6CHG - chains C and D of the 7 polymer chains in the assembly; structure by X-ray diffraction, 2.98 A resolution.

Chain C:
Name: Histone-lysine N-methyltransferase, H3 lysine-4 specific
Source organism: Kluyveromyces lactis (strain ATCC 8585 / CBS 2359 / DSM 70799 / NBRC 1267 / NRRL Y-1140 / WM37)
Notes: EC 2.1.1.43
Reference sequence: Q6CIT4 (SET1_KLULA); residue numbers follow UniProt; this construct covers 848-1000
Sequence (153 residues; row label = number of the first residue in the row):
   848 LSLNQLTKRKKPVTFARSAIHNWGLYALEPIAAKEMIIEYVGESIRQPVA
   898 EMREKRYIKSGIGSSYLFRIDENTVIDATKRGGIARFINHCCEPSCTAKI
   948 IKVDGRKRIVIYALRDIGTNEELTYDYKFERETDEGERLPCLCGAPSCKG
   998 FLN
Disordered / not traced: 977-986
Metal / ion sites: Zn2+: Cys-939, Cys-988, Cys-990
Ligand contacts: S-adenosylmethionine (SAM): Ile-867, His-868, Asn-869, Trp-870, Gly-910, Ser-911, Ser-912, Tyr-913, Arg-933, Phe-934, Ile-935, Asn-936, His-937, Tyr-974, Cys-988, Leu-989
From the paper describing this entry:
  - catalytic residues: Tyr-913, Arg-933 (citing earlier work)

Chain D:
Name: KLLA0A08800p
Source organism: Kluyveromyces lactis (strain ATCC 8585 / CBS 2359 / DSM 70799 / NBRC 1267 / NRRL Y-1140 / WM37)
Reference sequence: Q6CXF3 (Q6CXF3_KLULA); numbering as in UniProt (aligned over 1-439)
Sequence (439 residues; row label = number of the first residue in the row):
     1 MANLLLQDPFGVLKEYPEKLTHTLEVPVAAVCVKFSPRGDYLAVGCSNGA
    51 IIIYDMDSLKPIAMLGTHSGAHTRSVQSVCWSNDGRYLWSSGRDWYAKLW
   101 DMTQPTKCFQQYKFDGPLWSCHVVRWNVCIVTVVEEPTAYVLTLTDRQNA
   151 FHCFPLLEQDQDISGHGYTLVACPHPTIESIIITGTSKGWINAFQLDLES
   201 GFEDKIRCCYEEKIANANIKQIIISPSGTRIAINGSDRTIRQYQLIVEDN
   251 ESEGGSSHSVSIELEHKYQDIINRLQWNTIFFSNHSGEYLVASAHGSSAH
   301 DLYLWETSSGSLVRVLEGADEELLDIDWNFYSMRIASNGFESGWVYMWSI
   351 VIPPKWSALAPDFEEVEENIDYQEKENEFDIMDDDNNLQAMTEAEEIAID
   401 LCTPEKYDVRGNDISMPSFVIPIDYEGVIIQQHWAHQEQ
Disordered / not traced: 1, 199-202, 249-257, 382-394, 436-439
From the paper describing this entry:
  - specificity-determining residues: Asp-362 (proposed by the authors, not directly observed)

Interface between chain C and chain D:
Pairs across the interface - 47 pairs, chain C then chain D:
  Lys-855(C) / Glu-367(D)
  Lys-858(C) / Glu-367(D)  salt bridge
  Thr-861(C) / Pro-354(D)
  Phe-862(C) / Pro-354(D)
  Phe-862(C) / Trp-356(D)
  Trp-870(C) / Leu-359(D)
  Glu-886(C) / Glu-368(D)
  Glu-886(C) / Asn-369(D)
  Val-888(C) / Val-366(D)
  Val-888(C) / Glu-367(D)
  Val-888(C) / Glu-368(D)
  Val-888(C) / Asn-369(D)
  Gly-889(C) / Asn-369(D)  hydrogen bond (backbone-side chain)
  Gly-889(C) / Ile-370(D)  hydrogen bond (backbone-backbone)
  Glu-890(C) / Ile-370(D)
  Glu-890(C) / Tyr-372(D)
  Ser-891(C) / Ile-370(D)  hydrogen bond (backbone-backbone)
  Ser-891(C) / Asp-371(D)
  Ser-891(C) / Tyr-372(D)  hydrogen bond (backbone-backbone)
  Ile-892(C) / Tyr-372(D)  hydrophobic
  Arg-893(C) / Glu-374(D)  salt bridge
  Arg-893(C) / Phe-379(D)
  Pro-895(C) / Phe-379(D)  hydrophobic
  Val-896(C) / Glu-374(D)
  Val-896(C) / Glu-378(D)
  Val-896(C) / Phe-379(D)  hydrophobic
  Met-899(C) / Glu-378(D)
  Met-899(C) / Phe-379(D)  hydrophobic
  Arg-900(C) / Tyr-372(D)
  Ile-923(C) / Asn-369(D)
  Thr-926(C) / Phe-363(D)
  Lys-927(C) / Trp-356(D)
  Lys-927(C) / Asp-362(D)  salt bridge
  Lys-927(C) / Phe-363(D)
  Lys-927(C) / Glu-364(D)  hydrogen bond (backbone-backbone)
  Arg-928(C) / Glu-364(D)  salt bridge
  Gly-929(C) / Trp-356(D)
  Gly-929(C) / Glu-364(D)  hydrogen bond (backbone-backbone)
  Gly-929(C) / Glu-365(D)
  Gly-929(C) / Val-366(D)  hydrogen bond (backbone-backbone)
  Gly-930(C) / Trp-356(D)
  Ile-931(C) / Trp-356(D)
  Arg-933(C) / Trp-356(D)
  Phe-934(C) / Trp-356(D)  hydrophobic
  Arg-953(C) / Asp-371(D)  salt bridge
  Arg-955(C) / Glu-368(D)  salt bridge
  Arg-955(C) / Asn-369(D)
Also at the interface, not in a pair above, chain C (31 interface residues in all): Tyr-887, Arg-903, Ala-925, Lys-954
Also at the interface, not in a pair above, chain D (19 interface residues in all): Lys-355, Asp-380
From the paper, about this interface:
  - interface residues, chain D: Trp-356(D), Phe-363(D)

In short:
The interface between chain C and chain D involves 31 residues on one side and 19 on the other; the contacts
include 7 hydrogen bonds and 6 salt bridges. Polar contacts include Lys-858(C)/Glu-367(D),
Arg-893(C)/Glu-374(D) and Lys-927(C)/Asp-362(D). Ligands of chain C: S-adenosylmethionine. From the paper:
catalytic residues Tyr-913(C) and Arg-933(C); interface residues Trp-356(D) and Phe-363(D).
Chain C is Histone-lysine N-methyltransferase, H3 lysine-4 specific and chain D is KLLA0A08800p, both from
Kluyveromyces lactis (strain ATCC 8585 / CBS 2359 / DSM 70799 / NBRC 1267 / NRRL Y-1140 / WM37); the
structure, Crystal structure of the yeast COMPASS catalytic module, was determined by X-ray diffraction.
